PDB entry 5SBB | X-ray diffraction, 2.25 A resolution | chains A and F of the 6 polymer chains in the assembly

== Chain A ==
Molecule: Tubulin alpha-1B chain
Source organism: Bos taurus
UniProt: P81947 (TBA1B_BOVIN); numbering as in UniProt (aligned over 1-451)
Chain sequence (451 residues; row label = number of the first residue in the row):
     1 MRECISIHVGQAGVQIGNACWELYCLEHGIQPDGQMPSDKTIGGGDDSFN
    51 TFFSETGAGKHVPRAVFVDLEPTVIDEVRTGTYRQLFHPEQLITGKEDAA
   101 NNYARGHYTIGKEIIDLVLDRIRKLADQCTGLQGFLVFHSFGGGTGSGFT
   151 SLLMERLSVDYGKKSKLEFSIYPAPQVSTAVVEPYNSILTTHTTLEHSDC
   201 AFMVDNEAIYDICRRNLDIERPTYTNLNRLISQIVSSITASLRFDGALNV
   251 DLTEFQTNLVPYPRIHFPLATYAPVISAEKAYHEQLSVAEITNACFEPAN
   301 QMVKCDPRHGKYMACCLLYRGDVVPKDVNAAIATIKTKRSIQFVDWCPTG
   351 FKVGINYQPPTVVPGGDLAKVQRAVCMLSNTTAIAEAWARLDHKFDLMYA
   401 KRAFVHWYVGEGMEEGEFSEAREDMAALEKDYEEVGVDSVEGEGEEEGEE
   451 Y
Unresolved in the structure: 439-451
Ion coordination: Ca2+: D39, T41, G44, E55
Ligand contacts: GTP (guanosine-5'-triphosphate): G10, Q11, A12, Q15, I16, D69, D98, A99, A100, N101, S140, G142, G143, G144, T145, G146, I171, P173, V177, S178, T179, E183, N206, Y224, L227, N228, I231

== Chain F ==
Molecule: Tubulin-Tyrosine Ligase
Source organism: Gallus gallus
UniProt: E1BQ43 (E1BQ43_CHICK); numbering as in UniProt (aligned over 1-378)
Chain sequence (384 residues; each row starts with the number of its first residue):
     1 MYTFVVRDENSSVYAEVSRLLLATGQWKRLRKDNPRFNLMLGERNRLPFG
    51 RLGHEPGLVQLVNYYRGADKLCRKASLVKLIKTSPELSESCTWFPESYVI
   101 YPTNLKTPVAPAQNGIRHLINNTRTDEREVFLAAYNRRREGREGNVWIAK
   151 SSAGAKGEGILISSEASELLDFIDEQGQVHVIQKYLEKPLLLEPGHRKFD
   201 IRSWVLVDHLYNIYLYREGVLRTSSEPYNSANFQDKTCHLTNHCIQKEYS
   251 KNYGRYEEGNEMFFEEFNQYLMDALNTTLENSILLQIKHIIRSCLMCIEP
   301 AISTKHLHYQSFQLFGFDFMVDEELKVWLIEVNGAPACAQKLYAELCQGI
   351 VDVAISSVFPLADTGQKTSQPTSIFIKLHHHHHH
Unresolved in the structure: 103-124, 153-158, 175-178, 363-372, 381-384
Construct notes: expression tag (379-384)
Ion coordination: Mg2+: E331 (together with AMP-PCP)
Ligand contacts: AMP-PCP (ACP; phosphomethylphosphonic acid adenylate ester): K74, P95, I148, K150, Q183, K184, Y185, L186, K198, D200, R202, R222, H239, L240, T241, N242, D318, M320, I330, E331, N333

== How chain A and chain F interact ==
Pairs across the interface (22):
  Q176(A) - P56(F)
  E207(A) - H54(F)  salt bridge
  E297(A) - H306(F)  salt bridge
  P298(A) - L307(F)  hydrophobic
  K304(A) - H54(F)
  D306(A) - L307(F)
  R308(A) - P300(F)  hydrogen bond (side chain-backbone)
  R308(A) - A301(F)
  R308(A) - I302(F)
  R308(A) - S303(F)  hydrogen bond (side chain-backbone)
  H309(A) - R66(F)  hydrogen bond (side chain-backbone)
  H309(A) - G67(F)  hydrogen bond (side chain-backbone)
  H309(A) - A301(F)
  K338(A) - P300(F)
  S340(A) - P300(F)
  S340(A) - A301(F)
  E386(A) - G50(F)
  E386(A) - R66(F)  salt bridge
  R390(A) - G50(F)
  R390(A) - H54(F)  hydrogen bond
  H393(A) - R51(F)
  E433(A) - R46(F)  salt bridge
Other interface residues (no listed pair), chain A (17 interface residues in all): A299, C305, A389
Other interface residues (no listed pair), chain F (15 interface residues in all): G53, H308

== Overview ==
17 residues of chain A face 15 of chain F across their interface; the contacts include 5 hydrogen bonds and 4
salt bridges. Polar contacts include E207(A)-H54(F), E297(A)-H306(F) and E386(A)-R66(F). Ligands of chain A:
GTP. Chain F binds AMP-PCP.
Chain A is Tubulin alpha-1B chain (Bos taurus) and chain F is Tubulin-Tyrosine Ligase (Gallus gallus); the
structure, Tubulin-maytansinoid-4c-complex, was determined by X-ray diffraction together with 5SB8, 5SB9,
5SBA, 5SBC, 5SBD and 5SBE from the same study.
